8BOQ - chains D and F of the 6 polymer chains in the assembly; structure by X-ray diffraction, 1.55 A resolution.

[Chain D]
Name: Nitrogenase protein alpha chain
From: Azotobacter vinelandii DJ
Notes: EC 1.18.6.1
UniProt: C1DK94 (C1DK94_AZOVD); numbering as in UniProt (aligned over 2-516)
Amino-acid sequence (515 residues; row label = number of the first residue in the row):
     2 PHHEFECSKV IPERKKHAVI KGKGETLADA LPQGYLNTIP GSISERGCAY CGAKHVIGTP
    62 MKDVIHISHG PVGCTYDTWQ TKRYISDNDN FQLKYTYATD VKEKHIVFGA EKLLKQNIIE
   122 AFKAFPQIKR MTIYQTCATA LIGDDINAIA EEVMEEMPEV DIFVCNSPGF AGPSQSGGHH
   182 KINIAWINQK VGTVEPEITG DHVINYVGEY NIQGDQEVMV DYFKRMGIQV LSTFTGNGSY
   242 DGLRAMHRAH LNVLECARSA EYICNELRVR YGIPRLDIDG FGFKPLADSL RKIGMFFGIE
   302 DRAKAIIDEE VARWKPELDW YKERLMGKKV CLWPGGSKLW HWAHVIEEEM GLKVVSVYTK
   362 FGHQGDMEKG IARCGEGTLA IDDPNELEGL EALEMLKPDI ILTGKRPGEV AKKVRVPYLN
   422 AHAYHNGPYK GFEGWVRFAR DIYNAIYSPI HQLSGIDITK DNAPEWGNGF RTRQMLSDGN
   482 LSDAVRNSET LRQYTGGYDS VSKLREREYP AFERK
Not modelled in the structure: 515-516
Ion coordination: fe(8)-S(7) cluster Fe: Cys49, Cys75, Cys138 (shared with 3 residues of chain E); FeFe cofactor Fe: Cys257, His423 (together with 3-hydroxy-3-carboxy-adipic acid, oxygen atom)
Residues lining bound ligands:
  - fe(8)-S(7) cluster (CLF): Cys49, Tyr51, Pro72, Gly74, Cys75, Asp78, Thr137, Cys138, Pro169, Gly170
  - hydrosulfuric acid (H2S): Arg47, Gly48, Ser175, Gln176, Phe362
  - 3-hydroxy-3-carboxy-adipic acid (HCA): Cys52, His56, Thr82, Lys83, Gln176, Lys361, Gly405, Lys406, Pro408, His423
  - oxygen atom / FeFe cofactor: Val57, Lys83, Gln176, His180, Tyr211, Ile213, Cys257, Arg259, Ser260, Pro335, Gly336, Gly337, Ser338, Lys339, Lys361, Phe362, His423
Reported in the primary citation:
  - binding site for FeFe cofactor Fe: His180
  - binding site for 3-hydroxy-3-carboxy-adipic acid: Cys52
  - catalytic residues: His180 (proposed by the authors, not directly observed)

[Chain F]
Name: Nitrogenase iron-iron protein delta chain
From: Azotobacter vinelandii DJ
Notes: EC 1.18.6.1
UniProt: C1DK93 (C1DK93_AZOVD); numbering as in UniProt (aligned over 14-132)
Amino-acid sequence (119 residues; each row starts with the number of its first residue):
    14 VEAPVHPMDA RIDELTDYIM KNCLWQFHSR SWDRERQNAE ILKKTKELLC GEPVDLSTSH
    74 DRCYWVDAVC LADDYREHYP WINSMSKEEI GSLMQGLKDR MDYLTITGSL NEELSDKHY

[Chain D / chain F interface]
Residue-residue contacts (72):
  Thr27(D) with Leu117(F)
  Leu28(D) with Met33(F), hydrophobic; Phe40(F), hydrophobic; Leu123(F)
  Ala29(D) with Tyr116(F); Gly121(F); Leu123(F)
  Asp30(D) with Leu123(F)
  Ala31(D) with Leu123(F)
  Leu32(D) with Leu123(F); Asn124(F)
  Gln34(D) with Glu125(F), hydrogen bond
  His181(D) with Tyr132(F), hydrogen bond (side chain-backbone)
  Glu262(D) with Ser42(F), hydrogen bond
  Tyr263(D) with Tyr132(F)
  Asn266(D) with Ser42(F), hydrogen bond; Tyr132(F)
  Glu267(D) with Tyr132(F)
  Arg269(D) with Arg49(F); His73(F), hydrogen bond; Tyr77(F), hydrogen bond
  Val270(D) with Tyr132(F), hydrophobic
  Gly273(D) with His73(F), hydrogen bond (backbone-side chain)
  Pro275(D) with His73(F); Cys76(F), hydrophobic
  Arg276(D) with His41(F); Ser42(F), hydrogen bond; Cys76(F)
  Leu277(D) with Cys76(F), hydrophobic; Asp80(F)
  Asp278(D) with His41(F), salt bridge
  Ile279(D) with Leu37(F)
  Asp280(D) with Leu37(F)
  Lys285(D) with Tyr31(F); Asn35(F); Asp87(F), salt bridge
  Arg292(D) with Val82(F); Cys83(F); Asp86(F), salt bridge
  Lys293(D) with Val79(F); Asp80(F), salt bridge; Cys83(F)
  Met296(D) with Arg75(F), hydrogen bond (backbone-side chain); Trp78(F); Val79(F), hydrophobic; Val82(F), hydrophobic
  Phe297(D) with Ser72(F); Arg75(F), hydrogen bond (backbone-side chain); Cys76(F); Val79(F)
  Trp341(D) with Leu37(F), hydrophobic
  His345(D) with Lys34(F)
  His364(D) with Glu126(F), salt bridge
  Gln365(D) with Leu123(F), hydrogen bond (side chain-backbone); Asn124(F); Glu125(F), hydrogen bond (side chain-backbone)
  Gly366(D) with Asn124(F)
  Glu369(D) with Phe40(F); Arg47(F), salt bridge; Ser122(F); Asn124(F), hydrogen bond
  Lys370(D) with Leu37(F); Phe40(F)
  Ala373(D) with Met33(F); Lys34(F); Phe40(F), hydrophobic
  Arg374(D) with Met33(F); Lys34(F); Asn35(F); Cys36(F); Leu37(F)
  Cys375(D) with Lys34(F)
Also at the interface, not in a pair above, chain D (42 interface residues in all): Lys22, Tyr36, Ile185, Leu252, Ile274, Gly299

[In short]
Chain D and chain F form an interface of 42 and 32 residues respectively; the contacts include 13 hydrogen
bonds and 6 salt bridges. Polar contacts include Asp278(D)-His41(F), Lys285(D)-Asp87(F) and
Arg292(D)-Asp86(F). From the paper: the catalytic residue His180(D); a binding site for FeFe cofactor Fe at
His180(D).
Here chain D is Nitrogenase protein alpha chain and chain F is Nitrogenase iron-iron protein delta chain, both
from Azotobacter vinelandii DJ. Entry 8BOQ (A. vinelandii Fe-nitrogenase FeFe protein) was determined by X-ray
diffraction.
